PDB entry 4Y8G | X-ray diffraction, 2.60 A resolution | chains H and I of the 34 polymer chains in the assembly

[Chain H]
Name: Proteasome subunit beta type-2
From: Saccharomyces cerevisiae (strain ATCC 204508 / S288c)
Notes: EC 3.4.25.1
UniProtKB: P25043 (PSB2_YEAST); residues 1-232 here correspond to UniProt positions 30-261 (UniProt number = residue number + 29)
Amino-acid sequence (232 residues; row label = number of the first residue in the row):
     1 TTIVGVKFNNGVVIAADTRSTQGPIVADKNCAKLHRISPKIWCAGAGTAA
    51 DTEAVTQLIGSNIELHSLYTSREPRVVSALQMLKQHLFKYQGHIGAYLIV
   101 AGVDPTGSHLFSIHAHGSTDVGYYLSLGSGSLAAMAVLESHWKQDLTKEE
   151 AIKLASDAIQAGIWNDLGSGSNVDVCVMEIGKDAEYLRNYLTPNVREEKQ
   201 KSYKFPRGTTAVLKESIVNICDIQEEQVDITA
Unresolved in the structure: 223-232
UniProt features mapped onto this chain:
  - active site: T1 (Nucleophile)

[Chain I]
Name: Proteasome subunit beta type-3
From: Saccharomyces cerevisiae (strain ATCC 204508 / S288c)
Notes: EC 3.4.25.1
UniProtKB: P25451 (PSB3_YEAST); residues 0-204 here correspond to UniProt positions 1-205 (UniProt number = residue number + 1)
Amino-acid sequence (205 residues; each row starts with the number of its first residue; numbering starts at 0):
     0 MSDPSSINGGIVVAMTGKDCVAIACDLRLGSQSLGVSNKFEKIFHYGHVF
    50 LGITGLATDVTTLNEMFRYKTNLYKLKEERAIEPETFTQLVSSSLYERRF
   100 GPYFVGPVVAGINSKSGKPFIAGFDLIGCIDEAKDFIVSGTASDQLFGMC
   150 ESLYEPNLEPEDLFETISQALLNAADRDALSGWGAVVYIIKKDEVVKRYL
   200 KMRQD
Unresolved in the structure: 0
Ion coordination: Mg2+ site 1: A174, D177, S180; Mg2+ site 2: D204 (shared with 3 residues of chain Y)
UniProt features mapped onto this chain:
  - modified residue: S30 (Phosphoserine)
  - cross-link: K69 (Glycyl lysine isopeptide (Lys-Gly) (interchain with G-Cter in ubiquitin))

[Chain H / chain I interface]
Contacting residue pairs (65):
  I25(H) with D143(I); F146(I), hydrophobic
  A27(H) with D130(I)
  D28(H) with D130(I)
  K29(H) with E150(I), salt bridge
  A49(H) with C128(I), hydrophobic
  A50(H) with Y95(I); I126(I), hydrophobic; C128(I)
  D51(H) with Y95(I), hydrogen bond; R98(I), salt bridge
  A54(H) with Y95(I)
  Y90(H) with F99(I), hydrophobic
  H93(H) with R98(I); F99(I)
  I94(H) with F99(I), hydrophobic
  R196(H) with E150(I), salt bridge
  K199(H) with E150(I); S151(I), hydrogen bond (side chain-backbone); Y153(I), hydrogen bond (side chain-backbone)
  S202(H) with E154(I), hydrogen bond
  Y203(H) with S151(I); L152(I), hydrophobic; E154(I)
  K204(H) with E154(I); D161(I)
  F205(H) with L152(I), hydrophobic; E164(I); Q168(I)
  R207(H) with E158(I); E160(I), salt bridge; D161(I), salt bridge; E164(I)
  G208(H) with E164(I), hydrogen bond (backbone-side chain)
  T209(H) with E164(I), hydrogen bond (backbone-side chain)
  T210(H) with E164(I), hydrogen bond; S167(I); Q168(I), hydrogen bond; L199(I)
  A211(H) with L199(I); K200(I), hydrogen bond (backbone-backbone)
  V212(H) with F163(I), hydrophobic; Y198(I)
  L213(H) with Y198(I), hydrogen bond (backbone-backbone); L199(I); K200(I)
  K214(H) with K196(I); R197(I); Y198(I), hydrogen bond (backbone-backbone)
  E215(H) with V195(I); K196(I); R197(I), salt bridge
  S216(H) with V194(I); V195(I); K196(I), hydrogen bond (backbone-backbone)
  I217(H) with E193(I); V194(I)
  V218(H) with H44(I); Y187(I), hydrophobic; V194(I), hydrogen bond (backbone-backbone); K196(I)
  N219(H) with H44(I)
  I220(H) with G46(I); V194(I), hydrophobic
  D222(H) with K74(I), salt bridge
Interface residues without a listed pair, chain H (35 interface residues in all): V26, T48, P206
Interface residues without a listed pair, chain I (40 interface residues in all): H47, F49, D124, E131, L157, T165, L171, D192

[In short]
Chain H and chain I form an interface of 35 and 40 residues respectively, with 13 hydrogen bonds and 7 salt
bridges. Polar contacts include K29(H)-E150(I), D51(H)-R98(I) and R196(H)-E150(I). Curated annotation
(UniProt) lists active-site residue T1(H) on chain H.
Here chain H is Proteasome subunit beta type-2 and chain I is Proteasome subunit beta type-3, both from
Saccharomyces cerevisiae (strain ATCC 204508 / S288c). Entry 4Y8G (Yeast 20S proteasome in complex with
N3-APnLL-ep) was determined by X-ray diffraction, deposited together with 4Y69, 4Y6A, 4Y6V, 4Y6Z, 4Y70, 4Y74
and 34 further entries.
